Entry 3I5I (X-ray diffraction, 3.30 A resolution); this record covers chains B and C of the 3 polymer chains in the assembly.

[Chain B]
Name: Myosin regulatory light chain LC-2, mantle muscle
Organism: Todarodes pacificus
UniProt: P08052 (MLR_TODPA); residue numbers follow UniProt; this construct covers 1-153
Sequence (153 residues; numbered 1 to 153; the number before each row is that of its first residue):
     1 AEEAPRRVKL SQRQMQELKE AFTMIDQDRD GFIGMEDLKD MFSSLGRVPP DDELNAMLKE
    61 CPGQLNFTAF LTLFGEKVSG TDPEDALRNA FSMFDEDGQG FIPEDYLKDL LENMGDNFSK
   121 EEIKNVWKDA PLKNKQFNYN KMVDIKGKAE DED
Disordered / not traced: 1-6, 152-153
Curated features (UniProtKB/Swiss-Prot):
  - binding site (Ca(2+)): Asp-26, Asp-28, Asp-30, Asp-37
  - modified residue: Ala-1 (Blocked amino end (Ala))

[Chain C]
Name: Myosin catalytic light chain LC-1, mantle muscle
Organism: Todarodes pacificus
UniProt: P05945 (MLE_TODPA); residues 1-159 here correspond to UniProt positions 2-160 (UniProt number = residue number + 1)
Sequence (159 residues; numbered 1 to 159; the number before each row is that of its first residue):
     1 SQLTKDEIEE VREVFDLFDF WDGRDGDVDA AKVGDLLRCL GMNPTEAQVH QHGGTKKMGE
    61 KAYKLEEILP IYEEMSSKDT GTAADEFMEA FKTFDREGQG LISSAEIRNV LKMLGERITE
   121 DQCNDIFTFC DIREDIDGNI KYEDLMKKVM AGPFPDKSD
Disordered / not traced: 157-159

[How chain B and chain C interact]
Residue-residue contacts (8):
  Phe-94(B) / Trp-21(C)  hydrophobic
  Asn-113(B) / Asp-22(C)
  Met-114(B) / Trp-21(C)  hydrophobic
  Gly-115(B) / Phe-20(C)  hydrogen bond (backbone-backbone)
  Gly-115(B) / Gly-23(C)
  Gly-115(B) / Arg-24(C)  hydrogen bond (backbone-backbone)
  Asp-116(B) / Arg-24(C)  salt bridge
  Asn-117(B) / Gly-23(C)

[Overview]
6 residues of chain B face 5 of chain C across their interface, with 2 hydrogen bonds and 1 salt bridge. Among
the polar pairs are Asp-116(B)/Arg-24(C), Gly-115(B)/Phe-20(C) and Gly-115(B)/Arg-24(C). Curated annotation
(UniProt) lists 4 Ca2+-binding residues on chain B.
Chain B is Myosin regulatory light chain LC-2, mantle muscle and chain C is Myosin catalytic light chain LC-1,
mantle muscle, both from Todarodes pacificus; the structure, The crystal structure of squid myosin S1 in the
presence of SO4 2-, was determined by X-ray diffraction together with 2EC6, 2OS8, 2OTG, 3I5F, 3I5G and 3I5H
from the same study.
